3M4O - chains A and B of the 13 polymer chains in the assembly; structure by X-ray diffraction, 3.57 A resolution.

Chain A:
Name: DNA-directed RNA polymerase II subunit RPB1
Source organism: Saccharomyces cerevisiae
Notes: EC 2.7.7.6
Reference sequence: P04050 (RPB1_YEAST); residue numbers follow UniProt; this construct covers 1-1733
Amino-acid sequence (1733 residues; numbered 1 to 1733; the number before each row is that of its first residue):
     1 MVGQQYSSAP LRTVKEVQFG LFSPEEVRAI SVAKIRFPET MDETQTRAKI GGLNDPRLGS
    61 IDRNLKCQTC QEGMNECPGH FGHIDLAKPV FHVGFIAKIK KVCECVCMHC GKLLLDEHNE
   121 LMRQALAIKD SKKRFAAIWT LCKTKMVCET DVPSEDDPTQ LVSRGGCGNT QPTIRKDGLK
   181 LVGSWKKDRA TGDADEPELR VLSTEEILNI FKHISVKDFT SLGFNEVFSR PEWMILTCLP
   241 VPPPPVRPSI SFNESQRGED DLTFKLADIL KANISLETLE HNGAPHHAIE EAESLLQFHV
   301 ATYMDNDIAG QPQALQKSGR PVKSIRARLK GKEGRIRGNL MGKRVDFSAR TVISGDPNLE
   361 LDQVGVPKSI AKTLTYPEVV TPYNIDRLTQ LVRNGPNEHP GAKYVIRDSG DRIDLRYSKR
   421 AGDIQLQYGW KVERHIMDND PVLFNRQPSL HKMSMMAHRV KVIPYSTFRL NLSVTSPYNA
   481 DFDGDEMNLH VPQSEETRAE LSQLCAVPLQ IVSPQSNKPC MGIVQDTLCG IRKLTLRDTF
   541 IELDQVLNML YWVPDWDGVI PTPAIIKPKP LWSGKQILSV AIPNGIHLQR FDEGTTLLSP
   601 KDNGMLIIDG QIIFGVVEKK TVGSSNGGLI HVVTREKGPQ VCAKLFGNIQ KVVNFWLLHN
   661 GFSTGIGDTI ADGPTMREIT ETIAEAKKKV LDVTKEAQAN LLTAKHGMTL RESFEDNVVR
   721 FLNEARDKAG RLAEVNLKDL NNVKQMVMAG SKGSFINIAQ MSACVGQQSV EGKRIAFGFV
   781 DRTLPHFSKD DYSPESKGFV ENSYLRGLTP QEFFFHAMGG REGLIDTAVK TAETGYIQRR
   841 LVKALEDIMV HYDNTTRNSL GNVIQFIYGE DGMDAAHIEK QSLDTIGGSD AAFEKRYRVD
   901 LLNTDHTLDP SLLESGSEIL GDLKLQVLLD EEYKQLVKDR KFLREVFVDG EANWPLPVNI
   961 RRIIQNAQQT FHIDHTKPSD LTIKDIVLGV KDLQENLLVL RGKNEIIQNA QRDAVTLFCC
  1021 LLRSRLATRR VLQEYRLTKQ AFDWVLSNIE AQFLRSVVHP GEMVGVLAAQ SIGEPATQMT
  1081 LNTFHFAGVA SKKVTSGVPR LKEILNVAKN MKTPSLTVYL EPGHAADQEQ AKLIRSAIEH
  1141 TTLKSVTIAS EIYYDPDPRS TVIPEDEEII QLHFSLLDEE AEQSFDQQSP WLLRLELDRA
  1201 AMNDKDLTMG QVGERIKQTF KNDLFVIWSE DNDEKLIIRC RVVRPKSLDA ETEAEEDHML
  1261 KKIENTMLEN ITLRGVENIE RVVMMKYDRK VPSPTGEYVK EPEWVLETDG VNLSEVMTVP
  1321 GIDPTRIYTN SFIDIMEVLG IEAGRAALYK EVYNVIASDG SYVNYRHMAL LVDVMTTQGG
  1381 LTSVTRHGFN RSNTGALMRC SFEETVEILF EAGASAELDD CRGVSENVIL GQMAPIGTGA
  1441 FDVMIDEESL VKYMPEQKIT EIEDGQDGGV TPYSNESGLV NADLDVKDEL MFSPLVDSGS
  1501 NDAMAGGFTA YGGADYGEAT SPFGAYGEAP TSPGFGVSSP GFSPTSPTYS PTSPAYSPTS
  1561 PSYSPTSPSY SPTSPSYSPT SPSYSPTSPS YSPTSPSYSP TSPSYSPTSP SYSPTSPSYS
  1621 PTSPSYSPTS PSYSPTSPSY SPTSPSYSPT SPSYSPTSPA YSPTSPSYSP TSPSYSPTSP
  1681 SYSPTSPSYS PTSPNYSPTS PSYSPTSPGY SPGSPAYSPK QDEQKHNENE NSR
Disordered / not traced: 1-2, 155-160, 187-198, 1082-1091, 1177-1186, 1244-1253, 1446-1733
UniProt features mapped onto this chain:
  - region: Pro248 to Asp260 (Lid loop), Asn306 to Lys323 (Rudder loop), Pro810 to Glu822 (Bridging helix)
  - binding site (Zn(2+)): Cys67, Cys70, Cys77, His80, Cys107, Cys110, Cys148, Cys167
  - binding site (Mg(2+)): Asp481, Asp483, Asp485
  - modified residue: Thr1471 (Phosphothreonine)
  - cross-link (Glycyl lysine isopeptide (Lys-Gly)): Lys695 (interchain with G-Cter in ubiquitin), Lys1246 (interchain with G-Cter in ubiquitin), Lys1350 (interchain with G-Cter in ubiquitin)
  - natural variant: Ser1653 to Pro1659 (deletion: In strain: A364A)
  - mutagenesis: Lys1246 (K1246R: Impairs ubiquitination during transcription stress)
Bound ions: Zn2+ site 1: Cys67, Cys70, Cys77; Zn2+ site 2 near Cys148 (its only coordinating residue here); Mg2+: Asp481, Asp483, Asp485 (shared with 1 residue of chain R)
Small-molecule neighbours: cis-diammine(pyridine)chloroplatinum(II) (C7P): Ala828, Val829, Ala832
What the authors report for this chain:
  - binding site for cis-diammine(pyridine)chloroplatinum(II): Val829, Ala832

Chain B:
Name: DNA-directed RNA polymerase II subunit RPB2
Source organism: Saccharomyces cerevisiae
Notes: EC 2.7.7.6
Reference sequence: P08518 (RPB2_YEAST); residue numbers follow UniProt; this construct covers 1-1224
Amino-acid sequence (1224 residues; numbered 1 to 1224; the number before each row is that of its first residue):
     1 MSDLANSEKY YDEDPYGFED ESAPITAEDS WAVISAFFRE KGLVSQQLDS FNQFVDYTLQ
    61 DIICEDSTLI LEQLAQHTTE SDNISRKYEI SFGKIYVTKP MVNESDGVTH ALYPQEARLR
   121 NLTYSSGLFV DVKKRTYEAI DVPGRELKYE LIAEESEDDS ESGKVFIGRL PIMLRSKNCY
   181 LSEATESDLY KLKECPFDMG GYFIINGSEK VLIAQERSAG NIVQVFKKAA PSPISHVAEI
   241 RSALEKGSRF ISTLQVKLYG REGSSARTIK ATLPYIKQDI PIVIIFRALG IIPDGEILEH
   301 ICYDVNDWQM LEMLKPCVED GFVIQDRETA LDFIGRRGTA LGIKKEKRIQ YAKDILQKEF
   361 LPHITQLEGF ESRKAFFLGY MINRLLLCAL DRKDQDDRDH FGKKRLDLAG PLLAQLFKTL
   421 FKKLTKDIFR YMQRTVEEAH DFNMKLAINA KTITSGLKYA LATGNWGEQK KAMSSRAGVS
   481 QVLNRYTYSS TLSHLRRTNT PIGRDGKLAK PRQLHNTHWG LVCPAETPEG QACGLVKNLS
   541 LMSCISVGTD PMPIITFLSE WGMEPLEDYV PHQSPDATRV FVNGVWHGVH RNPARLMETL
   601 RTLRRKGDIN PEVSMIRDIR EKELKIFTDA GRVYRPLFIV EDDESLGHKE LKVRKGHIAK
   661 LMATEYQDIE GGFEDVEEYT WSSLLNEGLV EYIDAEEEES ILIAMQPEDL EPAEANEEND
   721 LDVDPAKRIR VSHHATTFTH CEIHPSMILG VAASIIPFPD HNQSPRNTYQ SAMGKQAMGV
   781 FLTNYNVRMD TMANILYYPQ KPLGTTRAME YLKFRELPAG QNAIVAIACY SGYNQEDSMI
   841 MNQSSIDRGL FRSLFFRSYM DQEKKYGMSI TETFEKPQRT NTLRMKHGTY DKLDDDGLIA
   901 PGVRVSGEDV IIGKTTPISP DEEELGQRTA YHSKRDASTP LRSTENGIVD QVLVTTNQDG
   961 LKFVKVRVRT TKIPQIGDKF ASRHGQKGTI GITYRREDMP FTAEGIVPDL IINPHAIPSR
  1021 MTVAHLIECL LSKVAALSGN EGDASPFTDI TVEGISKLLR EHGYQSRGFE VMYNGHTGKK
  1081 LMAQIFFGPT YYQRLRHMVD DKIHARARGP MQVLTRQPVE GRSRDGGLRF GEMERDCMIA
  1141 HGAASFLKER LMEASDAFRV HICGICGLMT VIAKLNHNQF ECKGCDNKID IYQIHIPYAA
  1201 KLLFQELMAM NITPRLYTDR SRDF
Disordered / not traced: 1-19, 71-89, 135-163, 336-344, 438-445, 503-508, 669-677, 716-721, 920-932
Bound ions: Zn2+: Cys1163, Cys1166, Cys1185

Chain A / chain B interface:
Contacting residue pairs (422; chain A residue first):
  Gln4(A) - Phe1158(B)
  Gln4(A) - Arg1159(B)
  Gln5(A) - Arg1159(B)  hydrogen bond (backbone-side chain)
  Tyr6(A) - Leu1175(B)
  Ser7(A) - His1161(B)
  Ser7(A) - Leu1175(B)
  Ser7(A) - Phe1180(B)
  Ser7(A) - Gln1193(B)
  Ser8(A) - Asn1178(B)  hydrogen bond
  Ser8(A) - Phe1180(B)
  Ala9(A) - His1161(B)
  Ala9(A) - Phe1180(B)
  Ala9(A) - Ile1191(B)
  Ala9(A) - Gln1193(B)
  Pro10(A) - Ile1191(B)
  Pro10(A) - Tyr1192(B)
  Pro10(A) - Gln1193(B)  hydrogen bond (backbone-backbone)
  Leu11(A) - Gln1193(B)
  Leu11(A) - His1195(B)
  Arg12(A) - Tyr1192(B)
  Arg12(A) - Gln1193(B)  hydrogen bond (backbone-backbone)
  Arg12(A) - Ile1194(B)
  Arg12(A) - Thr1218(B)
  Thr13(A) - Thr1218(B)
  Val14(A) - Tyr1217(B)
  Lys15(A) - Tyr1217(B)  hydrogen bond (backbone-backbone)
  Lys15(A) - Thr1218(B)
  Lys15(A) - Asp1219(B)
  Lys15(A) - Arg1220(B)
  Glu16(A) - Arg1215(B)
  Glu16(A) - Leu1216(B)
  Glu16(A) - Tyr1217(B)  hydrogen bond (backbone-backbone)
  Glu16(A) - Ser1221(B)
  Glu16(A) - Arg1222(B)
  Val17(A) - Arg1215(B)
  Val17(A) - Leu1216(B)  hydrophobic
  Gln18(A) - Thr1213(B)
  Gln18(A) - Arg1215(B)  hydrogen bond (backbone-backbone)
  Phe19(A) - Thr1213(B)
  Gly20(A) - Ile1212(B)
  Gly20(A) - Thr1213(B)  hydrogen bond (backbone-backbone)
  Leu21(A) - Asn1211(B)
  Leu21(A) - Thr1213(B)  hydrogen bond (backbone-side chain)
  Leu21(A) - Arg1215(B)
  Phe22(A) - Met1208(B)
  Phe22(A) - Asn1211(B)  hydrogen bond (backbone-side chain)
  Phe22(A) - Thr1213(B)
  Glu26(A) - Cys1166(B)
  Glu26(A) - Cys1185(B)
  Ala29(A) - Lys1183(B)  hydrogen bond (backbone-side chain)
  Ala29(A) - Gly1184(B)
  Ile30(A) - Thr1170(B)
  Ile30(A) - Lys1183(B)
  Ser31(A) - Lys1183(B)  hydrogen bond (backbone-side chain)
  Arg47(A) - Ser919(B)
  Arg63(A) - Arg884(B)
  Gln68(A) - Ile1172(B)
  Thr69(A) - Lys1174(B)
  Cys70(A) - Ala1173(B)
  Gln71(A) - Lys1174(B)
  Gln71(A) - Leu1175(B)  hydrogen bond (side chain-backbone)
  Met74(A) - Arg1116(B)  hydrogen bond (backbone-side chain)
  Glu76(A) - Arg1159(B)  salt bridge
  Glu76(A) - Leu1175(B)
  Gly79(A) - Lys1201(B)
  Gly79(A) - Gln1205(B)  hydrogen bond (backbone-side chain)
  Phe81(A) - Gln1205(B)
  Phe81(A) - Met1208(B)  hydrophobic
  Phe81(A) - Ala1209(B)
  His92(A) - Met1210(B)  hydrogen bond (side chain-backbone)
  His92(A) - Asn1211(B)
  Leu236(A) - Asn1211(B)
  Cys238(A) - Asn1211(B)
  Pro240(A) - Met1208(B)
  Pro240(A) - Ala1209(B)
  Pro240(A) - Asn1211(B)
  Pro242(A) - Ala1209(B)  hydrophobic
  Pro245(A) - Tyr1198(B)
  Pro245(A) - Lys1201(B)
  Pro245(A) - Leu1202(B)
  Val246(A) - Gln1205(B)
  Pro248(A) - Leu1114(B)
  Glu254(A) - Ile918(B)
  Glu254(A) - Arg935(B)
  Ser255(A) - Ile918(B)
  Tyr303(A) - Ala1209(B)
  Met304(A) - Met1210(B)  hydrophobic
  Arg320(A) - Gln469(B)  hydrogen bond
  Arg320(A) - Lys470(B)  hydrogen bond (side chain-backbone)
  Arg320(A) - Lys471(B)
  Ile325(A) - Glu1206(B)
  Ile325(A) - Met1210(B)  hydrophobic
  Arg328(A) - Glu1206(B)  salt bridge
  Leu329(A) - Leu1203(B)  hydrophobic
  Leu329(A) - Glu1206(B)
  Leu329(A) - Leu1207(B)  hydrophobic
  Leu329(A) - Met1210(B)  hydrophobic
  Arg335(A) - Leu1202(B)
  Arg335(A) - Leu1203(B)
  Arg335(A) - Glu1206(B)  salt bridge
  Ile336(A) - Leu1203(B)  hydrophobic
  Arg337(A) - Arg1129(B)
  Arg337(A) - Glu1132(B)  salt bridge
  Gly338(A) - Arg1129(B)  hydrogen bond (backbone-side chain)
  Asn339(A) - Thr1115(B)
  Asn339(A) - Gln1117(B)  hydrogen bond (backbone-side chain)
  Asn339(A) - Ala1199(B)
  Leu340(A) - Ala1199(B)
  Leu340(A) - Ala1200(B)
  Leu340(A) - Leu1203(B)  hydrophobic
  Met341(A) - Glu1132(B)
  Met341(A) - Arg1135(B)
  Gly342(A) - Arg1129(B)  hydrogen bond (backbone-side chain)
  Gly342(A) - Phe1130(B)
  Gly342(A) - Glu1132(B)
  Lys343(A) - Gln1117(B)
  Lys343(A) - Arg1129(B)
  Lys343(A) - Phe1130(B)  hydrogen bond (backbone-backbone)
  Lys343(A) - Leu1151(B)
  Lys343(A) - Ser1155(B)
  Lys343(A) - Asp1156(B)  salt bridge
  Lys343(A) - Pro1197(B)
  Arg344(A) - Gln1117(B)  hydrogen bond (backbone-side chain)
  Arg344(A) - Pro1118(B)
  Arg344(A) - Val1119(B)
  Arg344(A) - Glu1120(B)
  Arg344(A) - Gly1127(B)  hydrogen bond (side chain-backbone)
  Arg344(A) - Arg1129(B)
  Arg344(A) - Ser1155(B)
  Val345(A) - Gly1127(B)
  Val345(A) - Leu1128(B)  hydrogen bond (backbone-backbone)
  Val345(A) - Phe1130(B)  hydrophobic
  Val345(A) - Arg1150(B)
  Val345(A) - Ala1154(B)  hydrophobic
  Val345(A) - Ser1155(B)
  Asp346(A) - Arg1106(B)  salt bridge
  Asp346(A) - Pro1118(B)
  Asp346(A) - Arg1150(B)  hydrogen bond (backbone-side chain)
  Asp346(A) - Glu1153(B)
  Asp346(A) - Ala1154(B)
  Asp346(A) - Ser1155(B)
  Phe347(A) - Arg1106(B)  hydrogen bond (backbone-backbone)
  Phe347(A) - Ala1107(B)  hydrophobic
  Phe347(A) - Arg1108(B)
  Phe347(A) - Arg1150(B)  hydrogen bond (backbone-side chain)
  Ser348(A) - Ala1105(B)
  Ser348(A) - Arg1106(B)  hydrogen bond (backbone-backbone)
  Ser348(A) - Leu1128(B)  hydrogen bond (side chain-backbone)
  Ala349(A) - His1104(B)
  Ala349(A) - Ala1105(B)  hydrophobic
  Arg350(A) - Ile1103(B)
  Arg350(A) - His1104(B)  hydrogen bond (backbone-backbone)
  Arg350(A) - Leu1128(B)
  Thr351(A) - Ile1103(B)
  Val352(A) - Gly977(B)
  Val352(A) - Val1099(B)  hydrophobic
  Val352(A) - Lys1102(B)
  Asp356(A) - Tyr833(B)  hydrogen bond
  Pro357(A) - Ser831(B)
  Pro357(A) - Gly832(B)
  Pro357(A) - Tyr833(B)
  Asn358(A) - Tyr833(B)  hydrogen bond
  Ile370(A) - Ile1103(B)  hydrophobic
  Ile370(A) - Ala1105(B)  hydrophobic
  Thr373(A) - Ala1105(B)
  Thr373(A) - Ala1107(B)
  Leu374(A) - Arg1106(B)
  Leu374(A) - Ala1107(B)  hydrophobic
  Lys403(A) - Ala1107(B)
  Arg412(A) - Arg1108(B)
  Glu433(A) - Arg1108(B)  salt bridge
  Leu443(A) - Met1138(B)  hydrophobic
  Leu443(A) - Phe1146(B)  hydrophobic
  Asn445(A) - Glu1134(B)
  Gln447(A) - Glu1134(B)
  Ser449(A) - Met1133(B)
  Ser449(A) - Glu1134(B)  hydrogen bond
  Ser449(A) - Cys1137(B)
  His451(A) - Cys1137(B)  hydrogen bond (backbone-side chain)
  Lys452(A) - Ala1140(B)
  Lys452(A) - His1141(B)  hydrogen bond (backbone-side chain)
  Met455(A) - Glu1134(B)
  Met455(A) - Cys1137(B)  hydrophobic
  Met455(A) - Met1138(B)  hydrophobic
  Met455(A) - His1141(B)  hydrogen bond (backbone-side chain)
  Tyr465(A) - Ile976(B)  hydrophobic
  Ser466(A) - Gln975(B)  hydrogen bond
  Ser466(A) - Ile976(B)
  Ser466(A) - Asp1100(B)  hydrogen bond
  Ser466(A) - Ile1103(B)
  Thr467(A) - Ile976(B)
  Thr467(A) - Gly977(B)
  Thr467(A) - Val1099(B)
  Arg469(A) - Tyr833(B)
  Arg469(A) - Ile976(B)
  Arg469(A) - Gly991(B)  hydrogen bond (side chain-backbone)
  Leu472(A) - Gln835(B)
  Leu472(A) - Glu836(B)
  Thr475(A) - Glu836(B)  hydrogen bond
  Asp481(A) - Glu836(B)
  Phe482(A) - Gln835(B)
  Phe482(A) - Glu836(B)  hydrogen bond (backbone-backbone)
  Phe482(A) - Asp837(B)
  Phe482(A) - Ser838(B)
  Phe482(A) - Gly988(B)
  Phe482(A) - Thr989(B)  hydrogen bond (backbone-backbone)
  Asp483(A) - Glu836(B)
  Asp483(A) - Asp837(B)  hydrogen bond (backbone-backbone)
  Asp483(A) - Lys979(B)
  Asp483(A) - Lys987(B)
  Gly484(A) - Thr989(B)
  Glu486(A) - Lys1102(B)  salt bridge
  Asn488(A) - Leu1128(B)
  His490(A) - Phe1130(B)
  His490(A) - Arg1150(B)  hydrogen bond
  Val491(A) - Arg1150(B)  hydrogen bond (backbone-side chain)
  Pro492(A) - Glu1149(B)
  Gln493(A) - Glu1149(B)  hydrogen bond (backbone-side chain)
  Ser494(A) - Glu1149(B)  hydrogen bond
  Thr497(A) - Phe1146(B)
  Thr497(A) - Glu1149(B)  hydrogen bond
  Glu500(A) - Ala1143(B)
  Glu500(A) - Ala1144(B)  hydrogen bond (side chain-backbone)
  Glu500(A) - Ser1145(B)  hydrogen bond (side chain-backbone)
  Glu500(A) - Phe1146(B)  hydrogen bond (side chain-backbone)
  Leu501(A) - Phe1146(B)  hydrophobic
  Leu504(A) - His1141(B)
  Cys505(A) - Met1138(B)  hydrophobic
  Cys505(A) - His1141(B)
  Gln510(A) - His1141(B)  hydrogen bond
  Val524(A) - Gln835(B)
  Gln525(A) - Gln835(B)
  Gln525(A) - Glu836(B)  hydrogen bond (side chain-backbone)
  Gln525(A) - Asn1013(B)
  Gln525(A) - His1015(B)
  Asp526(A) - Cys829(B)  hydrogen bond
  Asp526(A) - Gly832(B)
  Asp526(A) - Gln835(B)  hydrogen bond (backbone-side chain)
  Asp526(A) - Asn1013(B)  hydrogen bond
  Asp526(A) - His1015(B)
  Thr527(A) - Gln835(B)
  Cys529(A) - His1015(B)
  Gln545(A) - Lys1079(B)
  Leu657(A) - Cys829(B)  hydrophobic
  Leu658(A) - Tyr830(B)
  Leu658(A) - Ser831(B)
  Leu658(A) - Asn1074(B)  hydrogen bond (backbone-side chain)
  Leu658(A) - His1076(B)
  His659(A) - Asn1074(B)  hydrogen bond
  His659(A) - Thr1077(B)
  His659(A) - Leu1081(B)
  Asn660(A) - Leu1081(B)
  Asn660(A) - Met1082(B)  hydrogen bond (backbone-backbone)
  Asn660(A) - Ala1083(B)  hydrogen bond (backbone-backbone)
  Gly661(A) - Ala1083(B)
  Phe662(A) - Ile827(B)
  Phe662(A) - Ala828(B)
  Phe662(A) - Cys829(B)  hydrogen bond (backbone-backbone)
  Phe662(A) - Pro1014(B)
  Ser663(A) - Ile827(B)  hydrogen bond (side chain-backbone)
  Ser663(A) - Pro1014(B)
  Ser663(A) - Gln1084(B)
  Ser663(A) - Ile1085(B)
  Ser663(A) - Phe1086(B)  hydrogen bond (side chain-backbone)
  Thr664(A) - Ile827(B)
  Thr664(A) - Pro1014(B)
  Thr664(A) - Ile1017(B)
  Thr664(A) - Phe1086(B)
  Gly665(A) - Leu1026(B)
  Gly665(A) - Phe1086(B)
  Ile666(A) - Leu1026(B)
  Ile666(A) - Ile1027(B)  hydrophobic
  Ile666(A) - Leu1030(B)  hydrophobic
  Ile666(A) - Arg1067(B)
  Ile666(A) - Phe1086(B)  hydrophobic
  Gly667(A) - Arg1067(B)
  Ile670(A) - Val1052(B)  hydrophobic
  Ile670(A) - Glu1053(B)
  Ile670(A) - Arg1067(B)
  Val743(A) - Pro1018(B)  hydrophobic
  Met746(A) - Pro1014(B)
  Met746(A) - His1015(B)  hydrogen bond
  Met746(A) - Pro1018(B)  hydrophobic
  Ser751(A) - His1015(B)
  Lys752(A) - His1015(B)
  Lys752(A) - Ser1019(B)
  Lys752(A) - Arg1020(B)
  Asn757(A) - Pro1018(B)  hydrogen bond (side chain-backbone)
  Asn757(A) - Ser1019(B)
  Asn757(A) - Met1021(B)
  Gln760(A) - Met1021(B)
  Met761(A) - Pro1018(B)
  Met761(A) - Val1023(B)  hydrophobic
  Glu771(A) - Lys510(B)
  Glu771(A) - Gln513(B)
  Ala776(A) - Asn516(B)
  Gly778(A) - His400(B)
  Gly778(A) - His515(B)
  Gly778(A) - Asn516(B)  hydrogen bond (backbone-side chain)
  Phe779(A) - Asn516(B)
  Phe779(A) - Thr517(B)
  Phe779(A) - Glu698(B)
  Phe779(A) - Glu699(B)
  Val780(A) - Glu699(B)  hydrogen bond (backbone-side chain)
  Arg782(A) - Glu698(B)  hydrogen bond (side chain-backbone)
  Arg782(A) - Glu699(B)  hydrogen bond (side chain-backbone)
  Arg782(A) - Ser700(B)
  Arg782(A) - Ile701(B)  hydrogen bond (side chain-backbone)
  Thr783(A) - Asn516(B)
  Pro785(A) - Glu698(B)
  Pro785(A) - Ile701(B)
  Pro785(A) - Leu702(B)
  Pro785(A) - Ile703(B)  hydrogen bond (backbone-backbone)
  His786(A) - Trp519(B)  hydrogen bond
  His786(A) - Leu702(B)
  His786(A) - Ile703(B)  hydrogen bond (side chain-backbone)
  His786(A) - Met705(B)
  His786(A) - Glu742(B)
  Phe787(A) - Leu702(B)
  Ser788(A) - Ala735(B)
  Glu795(A) - Val731(B)
  Glu801(A) - Ile729(B)
  Asn802(A) - Arg728(B)
  Asn802(A) - Ile729(B)  hydrogen bond (side chain-backbone)
  Tyr804(A) - His761(B)  hydrogen bond (backbone-side chain)
  Tyr804(A) - Asn762(B)
  Tyr804(A) - Gln763(B)
  Tyr804(A) - Met1021(B)  hydrophobic
  Tyr804(A) - Val1023(B)
  Leu805(A) - His761(B)  hydrogen bond (backbone-side chain)
  Arg806(A) - Pro725(B)
  Arg806(A) - Ala726(B)
  Arg806(A) - Arg728(B)
  Arg806(A) - Ile729(B)
  Arg806(A) - His761(B)
  Gly807(A) - Arg728(B)
  Gly807(A) - Asp760(B)
  Gly807(A) - His761(B)
  Leu808(A) - Arg728(B)  hydrogen bond (backbone-side chain)
  Leu808(A) - Asp760(B)  hydrogen bond (backbone-backbone)
  Leu808(A) - Phe1047(B)
  Thr809(A) - Arg730(B)
  Thr809(A) - Phe1047(B)
  Pro810(A) - Trp519(B)
  Pro810(A) - Met705(B)  hydrophobic
  Pro810(A) - Pro745(B)  hydrophobic
  Pro810(A) - Phe1047(B)  hydrophobic
  Gln811(A) - Met705(B)  hydrogen bond
  Glu812(A) - Ile729(B)
  Phe813(A) - Pro759(B)
  Phe813(A) - Ser764(B)
  Phe813(A) - Asn767(B)
  Phe813(A) - Phe1047(B)  hydrophobic
  Phe814(A) - Leu514(B)  hydrophobic
  Phe814(A) - Asn516(B)
  Phe814(A) - Trp519(B)  hydrophobic
  Phe814(A) - Pro524(B)  hydrophobic
  His816(A) - Gln763(B)
  His816(A) - Ser764(B)  hydrogen bond (side chain-backbone)
  Ala817(A) - Leu514(B)  hydrophobic
  Ala817(A) - Pro524(B)  hydrophobic
  Ala817(A) - Ser764(B)  hydrogen bond (backbone-side chain)
  Met818(A) - Leu514(B)
  Met818(A) - Asn516(B)
  Gly820(A) - Pro765(B)
  Arg821(A) - Arg512(B)  hydrogen bond (side chain-backbone)
  Arg821(A) - Leu514(B)
  Arg821(A) - Pro524(B)  hydrogen bond (side chain-backbone)
  Arg821(A) - Gly534(B)
  Glu822(A) - Gln513(B)
  Leu824(A) - Thr768(B)
  Leu824(A) - Tyr769(B)
  Ile825(A) - Arg512(B)
  Ile825(A) - Gln513(B)
  Ile825(A) - Cys533(B)  hydrophobic
  Ala828(A) - Gly530(B)
  Arg839(A) - Glu1132(B)  salt bridge
  Val842(A) - Asp1136(B)
  Lys843(A) - Glu1132(B)
  Glu846(A) - Arg1135(B)  salt bridge
  Met1063(A) - Ile1139(B)
  Val1066(A) - Asp1136(B)
  Val1066(A) - Ile1139(B)  hydrophobic
  Gln1070(A) - Asp1136(B)
  Gln1070(A) - Cys1137(B)
  Gln1070(A) - Ala1140(B)
  Lys1144(A) - Glu262(B)  salt bridge
  Asn1265(A) - Gly263(B)
  Asn1265(A) - Ser265(B)
  Glu1269(A) - Glu262(B)
  Glu1269(A) - Gly263(B)
  Leu1409(A) - Leu1207(B)  hydrophobic
  Leu1409(A) - Ile1212(B)
  Phe1410(A) - Met1210(B)  hydrophobic
  Phe1410(A) - Ile1212(B)  hydrophobic
  Leu1418(A) - Arg1222(B)
  Cys1421(A) - Arg1220(B)
  Arg1422(A) - Arg1220(B)  hydrogen bond (side chain-backbone)
  Val1424(A) - Ile1139(B)  hydrophobic
  Val1428(A) - Leu1147(B)  hydrophobic
  Val1428(A) - Leu1151(B)  hydrophobic
  Ile1429(A) - Pro1197(B)
  Ile1429(A) - Ala1200(B)
  Leu1430(A) - His1195(B)
  Leu1430(A) - Ile1196(B)
  Leu1430(A) - Pro1197(B)
  Leu1430(A) - Phe1204(B)  hydrophobic
  Gly1431(A) - Lys1148(B)
  Gly1431(A) - Met1152(B)
  Gly1431(A) - Pro1197(B)
  Gln1432(A) - Lys1148(B)
  Met1433(A) - Ala1144(B)  hydrophobic
  Met1433(A) - Ser1145(B)
  Ala1434(A) - Ala1144(B)
  Ile1436(A) - Ile1139(B)
  Ile1436(A) - Gly1142(B)
  Ile1436(A) - Ala1144(B)
  Gly1437(A) - Gly1142(B)
  Thr1438(A) - Gly1142(B)  hydrogen bond (backbone-backbone)
  Thr1438(A) - Ala1144(B)
  Thr1438(A) - Ser1145(B)
  Gly1439(A) - Ala1144(B)
Also at the interface, not in a pair above, chain A (219 interface residues in all): Val27, Arg28, Asn75, Pro78, Phe228, Trp233, Arg326, Ser354, Gly355, Ser369, Thr375, Met453, Ala480, Asp668, Thr680, Asn742, Gly753, Val770, Ile775, Leu784, Lys789, Gly835, Gln838, Ser1401, Val1406, Gly1413, Ser1425
Also at the interface, not in a pair above, chain B (202 interface residues in all): Asp397, His518, Cys523, Thr527, Lys537, Arg620, Ala704, Ile748, Leu749, Asn834, Ile990, Phe1069, Met1111, Gly1131, Val1160, Leu1168, His1177, Pro1214

In short:
The interface between chain A and chain B involves 219 residues on one side and 202 on the other; the contacts
include 86 hydrogen bonds and 11 salt bridges. Polar contacts include Glu76(A)-Arg1159(B),
Arg328(A)-Glu1206(B) and Arg335(A)-Glu1206(B). Ligands of chain A: cis-diammine(pyridine)chloroplatinum(II).
From the paper: a binding site for cis-diammine(pyridine)chloroplatinum(II) at Val829(A) and Ala832(A).
Here chain A is DNA-directed RNA polymerase II subunit RPB1 and chain B is DNA-directed RNA polymerase II
subunit RPB2, both from Saccharomyces cerevisiae. Entry 3M4O (RNA polymerase II elongation complex B) was
determined by X-ray diffraction (same publication as 3M3Y).
